Entry 9LBT (X-ray diffraction, 1.99 A resolution); this record covers chains A and C of the 4 polymer chains in the assembly.

== Chain A ==
Name: Dipeptidyl peptidase 4 soluble form
Source organism: Homo sapiens
Reference sequence: P27487 (DPP4_HUMAN); the construct lacks a stretch of the UniProt sequence, so the offset changes along the chain: 2-32 = UniProt 41-71; 33-723 = UniProt 75-765
Chain sequence (726 residues; each row starts with the number of its first residue; a row labelled like 32A-32C holds insertion residues (32A, then the next letters in order)):
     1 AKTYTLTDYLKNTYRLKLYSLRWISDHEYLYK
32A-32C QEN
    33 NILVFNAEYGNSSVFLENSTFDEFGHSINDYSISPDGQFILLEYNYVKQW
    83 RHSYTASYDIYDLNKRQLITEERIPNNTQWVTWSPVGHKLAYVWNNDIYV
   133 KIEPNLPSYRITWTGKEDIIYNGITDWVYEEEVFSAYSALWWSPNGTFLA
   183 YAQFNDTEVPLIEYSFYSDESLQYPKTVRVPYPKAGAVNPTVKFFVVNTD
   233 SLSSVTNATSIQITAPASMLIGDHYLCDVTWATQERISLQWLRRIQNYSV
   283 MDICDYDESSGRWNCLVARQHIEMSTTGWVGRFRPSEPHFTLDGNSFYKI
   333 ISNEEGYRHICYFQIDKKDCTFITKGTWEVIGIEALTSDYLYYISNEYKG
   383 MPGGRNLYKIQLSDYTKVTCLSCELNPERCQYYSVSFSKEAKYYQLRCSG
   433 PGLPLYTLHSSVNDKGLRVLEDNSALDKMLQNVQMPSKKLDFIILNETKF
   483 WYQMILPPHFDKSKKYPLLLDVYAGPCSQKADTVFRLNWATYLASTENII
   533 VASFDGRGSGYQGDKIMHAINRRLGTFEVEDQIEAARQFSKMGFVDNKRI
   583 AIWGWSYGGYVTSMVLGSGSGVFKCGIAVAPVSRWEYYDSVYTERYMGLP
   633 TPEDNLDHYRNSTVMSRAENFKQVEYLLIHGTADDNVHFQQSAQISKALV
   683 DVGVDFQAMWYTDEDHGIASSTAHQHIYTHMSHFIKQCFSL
Unresolved in the structure: 32A-32C
Differences from the reference sequence: expression tag (1)
Disulfides: Cys286-Cys297, Cys343-Cys352, Cys402-Cys405, Cys412-Cys430, Cys607-Cys720
Swiss-Prot annotation at these positions:
  - active site (Charge relay system): Ser588, Asp666, His698
  - glycosylation (N-linked (GlcNAc...) asparagine): Asn43, Asn50, Asn108, Asn177, Asn187, Asn239, Asn279, Asn478, Asn643

== Chain C ==
Name: Val-ala-met-pro
Chain sequence (4 residues; numbered 1 to 4; the number before each row is that of its first residue):
     1 VAMP

== Interface between chain A and chain C ==
Residue-residue contacts (19; chain A residue first):
  Arg83(A) with Val1(C); Pro4(C)
  Glu163(A) with Val1(C), hydrogen bond (side chain-backbone)
  Glu164(A) with Val1(C), hydrogen bond (side chain-backbone)
  Tyr505(A) with Ala2(C), hydrogen bond (side chain-backbone); Met3(C)
  Trp587(A) with Met3(C); Pro4(C)
  Ser588(A) with Ala2(C), hydrogen bond (side chain-backbone); Met3(C), hydrogen bond (side chain-backbone)
  Tyr589(A) with Ala2(C), hydrogen bond (backbone-backbone)
  Tyr620(A) with Val1(C), hydrogen bond (side chain-backbone); Ala2(C), hydrogen bond (side chain-backbone)
  Tyr624(A) with Val1(C), hydrogen bond (side chain-backbone)
  Val669(A) with Ala2(C), hydrophobic
  His698(A) with Ala2(C); Met3(C); Pro4(C)
  Gly699(A) with Pro4(C)
Interface residues without a listed pair, chain A (15 interface residues in all): Phe315, Val614, Asn668

== Overview ==
15 residues of chain A and 4 residues of chain C are in contact, with 9 hydrogen bonds. Among the polar pairs
are Glu163(A)-Val1(C), Glu164(A)-Val1(C) and Tyr505(A)-Ala2(C). From UniProt: 3 active-site residues on chain
A.
Here chain A is Dipeptidyl peptidase 4 soluble form (Homo sapiens) and chain C is Val-ala-met-pro. Entry 9LBT
(DPPIV-VAMP) was determined by X-ray diffraction.
